Entry 9DL1 (X-ray diffraction, 2.30 A resolution); this record covers chains A and H of the 8 polymer chains in the assembly.

[Chain A]
Molecule: TRACeR-I
Source organism: Homo sapiens
Chain sequence (132 residues; row label = number of the first residue in the row; numbering starts at 0):
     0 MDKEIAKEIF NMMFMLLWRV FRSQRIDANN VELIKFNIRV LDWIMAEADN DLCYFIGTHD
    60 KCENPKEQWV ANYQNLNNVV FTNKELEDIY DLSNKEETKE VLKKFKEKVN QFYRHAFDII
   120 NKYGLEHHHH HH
Disordered / not traced: 0, 86-93, 127-131
Disulfide bonds: C52-C61

[Chain H]
Molecule: Cancer/testis antigen 1
UniProtKB: P78358 (CTG1B_HUMAN); residues 1-8 here correspond to UniProt positions 157-164 (UniProt number = residue number + 156)
Chain sequence (9 residues; each row starts with the number of its first residue):
     1 SLLMWITQV
Sequence notes: expression tag (9)

[Interface between chain A and chain H]
Contacting residue pairs - 8 pairs, chain A then chain H:
  K6(A) - Q8(H)
  F9(A) - Q8(H)
  N10(A) - T7(H)
  F13(A) - W5(H)
  L16(A) - W5(H)  hydrophobic
  W17(A) - W5(H)
  F20(A) - M4(H)  hydrophobic
  F20(A) - W5(H)  hydrophobic

[Summary]
7 residues of chain A face 4 of chain H across their interface.
Here chain A is TRACeR-I (Homo sapiens) and chain H is Cancer/testis antigen 1. Entry 9DL1 (Crystal Structure
of HLA-A*02:01/NY-ESO-1 (SLLMWITQV) and a target specific TRACeR-I) was determined by X-ray diffraction.
